PDB entry 6UUY | X-ray diffraction, 1.37 A resolution | chain A

# Chain A
Molecule: Sulfotransferase
Organism: Schistosoma haematobium
Notes: EC 2.8.2.-
UniProtKB: A0A094ZWQ2 (A0A094ZWQ2_SCHHA); numbering as in UniProt (aligned over 17-266)
Chain sequence (253 residues; numbered 14 to 266; the number before each row is that of its first residue):
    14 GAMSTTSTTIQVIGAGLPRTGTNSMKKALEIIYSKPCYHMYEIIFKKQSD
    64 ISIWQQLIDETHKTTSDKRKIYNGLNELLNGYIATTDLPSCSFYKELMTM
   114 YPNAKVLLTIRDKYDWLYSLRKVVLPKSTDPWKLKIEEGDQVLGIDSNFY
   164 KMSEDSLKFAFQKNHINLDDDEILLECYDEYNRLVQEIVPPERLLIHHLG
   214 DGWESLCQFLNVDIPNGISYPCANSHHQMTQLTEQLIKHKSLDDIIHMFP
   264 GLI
Not modelled in the structure: 14-20
Differences from the reference sequence: expression tag (14-16)
Small-molecule neighbours:
  - adenosine-3'-5'-diphosphate (A3P): Leu30, Pro31, Arg32, Thr33, Gly34, Thr35, Asn36, Ser37, His52, Arg124, Ser132, Leu212, Gly213, Tyr233, Pro234, Cys235, Ala236, Asn237, Ser238, His239
  - hycanthone (QHM): Pro31, His52, Met53, Tyr54, Ile57, Asp100, Leu101, Val136, Val137, Leu138, Asp153, Leu156, Ile158, Phe162, Tyr163, Ser166, Glu167, Leu170, Met242, Leu245, Thr246

# Overview
Chain A binds adenosine-3'-5'-diphosphate and hycanthone.
Chain A is Sulfotransferase (Schistosoma haematobium); the structure, Schistosoma haematobium (Blood Fluke)
Sulfotransferase/Hycanthone Complex, was determined by X-ray diffraction.
